1IBK - chains A and I of the 22 polymer chains in the assembly; structure by X-ray diffraction, 3.31 A resolution.

# Chain A
Molecule: 16S ribosomal RNA
Source organism: Thermus thermophilus
Sequence (1522 nucleotides; row label = number of the first residue in the row; note: 42 numbers in that range are skipped by the numbering (no residue carries them; nothing is unmodelled there); a row labelled like 190A-190L holds insertion residues (190A, then the next letters in order); numbering starts at 0):
     0 UUUGUUGGAG AGUUUGAUCC UGGCUCAGGG UGAACGCUGG CGGCGUGCCU AAGACAUGCA
    60 AGUCGUGCGG G
    73 CCGCGGGGUU UU
    88 ACUCCG
    95 UGGUC
   101 AGCGGCGGAC GGGUGAGUAA CGCGUGGGU
  129A G
   130 ACCUACCCGG AAGAGGGGGA CAACCCGGGG AAACUCGGGC UAAUCCCCCA UGUGGACCCG
   190 C
190A-190L CCCUUGGGGUGU
   191 GUCCAAAGGG CUUU
   216 GCCCGCUUCC GGAUGGGCCC GCGUCCCAUC AGCUAGUUGG UGGGGUAAUG GCCCACCAAG
   276 GCGACGACGG GUAGCCGGUC UGAGAGGAUG GCCGGCCACA GGGGCACUGA GACACGGGCC
   336 CCACUCCUAC GGGAGGCAGC AGUUAGGAAU CUUCCGCAAU GGGCGCAAGC CUGACGGAGC
   396 GACGCCGCUU GGAGGAAGAA GCCCUUCGGG GUGUAAACUC CUGAA
   442 CCCGGGACGA AACCCCCGAC GA
   474 GGGGACUGAC GGUACCGGG
   494 GUAAUAGCGC CGGCCAACUC CGUGCCAGCA GCCGCGGUAA UACGGAGGGC GCGAGCGUUA
   554 CCCGGAUUCA CUGGGCGUAA AGGGCGUGUA GGCGGCCUGG GGCGUCCCAU GUGAAAGACC
   614 ACGGCUCAAC CGUGGGGGAG CGUGGGAUAC GCUCAGGCUA GACGGUGGGA GAGGGUGGUG
   674 GAAUUCCCGG AGUAGCGGUG AAAUGCGCAG AUACCGGGAG GAACGCCGAU GGCGAAGGCA
   734 GCCACCUGGU CCACCCGUGA CGCUGAGGCG CGAAAGCGUG GGGAGCAAAC CGGAUUAGAU
   794 ACCCGGGUAG UCCACGCCCU AAACGAUGCG CGCUAGGUCU CUGGGUCU
   848 CCUGGGGGCC GAAGCUAACG CGUUAAGCGC GCCGCCUGGG GAGUACGGCC GCAAGGCUGA
   908 AACUCAAAGG AAUUGACGGG GGCCCGCACA AGCGGUGGAG CAUGUGGUUU AAUUCGAAGC
   968 AACGCGAAGA ACCUUACCAG GCCUUGACAU GCUAGG
 1003A G
  1004 AACCCGGGUG AAAGCCUGGG GUGCCCC
1030A-1030D GCGA
  1031 GGGGAGCCCU AGCACAGGUG CUGCAUGGCC GUCGUCAGCU CGUGCCGUGA GGUGUUGGGU
  1091 UAAGUCCCGC AACGAGCGCA ACCCCCGCCG UUAGUUGCCA GCGGUUCGGC CGGGCACUCU
  1151 AACGGGACUG CCCGCGAAA
  1171 GCGGGAGGAA GGAGGGGACG ACGUCUGGUC AGCAUGGCCC UUACGGCCUG GGCGACACAC
  1231 GUGCUACAAU GCCCACUACA AAGCGAUGCC ACCCGGCAAC GGGGAGCUAA UCGCAAAAAG
  1291 GUGGGCCCAG UUCGGAUUGG GGUCUGCAAC CCGACCCCAU GAAGCCGGAA UCGCUAGUAA
  1351 UCGCGGAUCA G
 1361A C
  1362 CAUGCCGCGG UGAAUACGUU CCCGGGCCUU GUACACACCG CCCGUCACGC CAUGGGAGCG
  1422 GGCUCUACCC GAAGUCGCCG GG
  1446 AGCCUACGGG
  1459 CAGGCGCCGA GGGUAGGGCC CGUGACUGGG GCGAAGUCGU AACAAGGUAG CUGUACCGGA
  1519 AGGUGCGGCU GGAUCACCUC CUUUCU
Disordered / not traced: 0-4, 1534-1544
Ion coordination: Mg2+ site 1: U12, G22; Mg2+ site 2: U12, C526, A914; Mg2+ site 3 near G15 (its only coordinating residue here); Mg2+ site 4 near G21 (its only coordinating residue here); Mg2+ site 5: G61, U62, G105; Mg2+ site 6: G69, G70, U98; Mg2+ site 7: A109, G331; Mg2+ site 8: A116, G117, G289; Mg2+ site 9: C174, C175; Mg2+ site 10: G181, U182; Mg2+ site 11: U182, G183; Mg2+ site 12 near A195 (its only coordinating residue here); 64 more Mg2+ sites not listed
Small-molecule neighbours: paromomycin (PAR): C1404, G1405, U1406, C1407, A1408, C1409, G1489, C1490, G1491, A1492, A1493, G1494, U1495, C1496

# Chain I
Name: 30S ribosomal protein S9
Source organism: Thermus thermophilus
Chain sequence (128 residues; each row starts with the number of its first residue):
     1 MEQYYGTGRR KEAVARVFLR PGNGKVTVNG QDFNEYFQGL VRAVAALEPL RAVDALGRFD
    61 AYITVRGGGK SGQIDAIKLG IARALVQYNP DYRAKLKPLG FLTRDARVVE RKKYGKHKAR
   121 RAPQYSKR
Disordered / not traced: 1

# How chain A and chain I interact
Contacting residue pairs - 122 pairs, chain A then chain I:
  G942(A) / Gln-124(I)  base contact
  U943(A) / Gln-124(I)  sugar contact
  G966(A) / Lys-127(I)  sugar contact
  G966(A) / Arg-128(I)  base contact
  C967(A) / Arg-128(I)  hydrogen bond to the phosphate
  A968(A) / Arg-128(I)  salt bridge to the phosphate
  C970(A) / Ser-126(I)  hydrogen bond to the base
  C1116(A) / Val-108(I)  sugar contact
  G1117(A) / Arg-104(I)  hydrogen bond to the phosphate
  C1118(A) / Arg-9(I)  salt bridge to the phosphate
  C1118(A) / Arg-83(I)  hydrogen bond to the phosphate
  C1118(A) / Arg-104(I)  salt bridge to the phosphate
  C1119(A) / Arg-9(I)  salt bridge to the phosphate
  C1119(A) / Arg-83(I)  salt bridge to the phosphate
  G1127(A) / Arg-16(I)  hydrogen bond to the sugar
  G1127(A) / Arg-66(I)  sugar contact
  C1128(A) / Arg-16(I)  hydrogen bond to the sugar
  C1128(A) / Tyr-62(I)  phosphate contact
  C1129(A) / Tyr-62(I)  hydrogen bond to the phosphate
  A1130(A) / Gln-3(I)  hydrogen bond to the sugar
  A1130(A) / Phe-18(I)  sugar contact
  A1130(A) / Arg-20(I)  hydrogen bond to the phosphate
  A1130(A) / Tyr-62(I)  sugar contact
  G1131(A) / Glu-2(I)  phosphate contact
  G1131(A) / Gln-3(I)  phosphate contact
  G1131(A) / Arg-20(I)  salt bridge to the phosphate
  A1146(A) / Arg-16(I)  base contact
  C1147(A) / Tyr-5(I)  hydrogen bond to the sugar
  C1147(A) / Arg-16(I)  hydrogen bond to the base
  U1148(A) / Tyr-5(I)  sugar contact
  U1148(A) / Thr-7(I)  hydrogen bond to the phosphate
  U1148(A) / Arg-9(I)  salt bridge to the phosphate
  U1148(A) / Val-14(I)  phosphate contact
  U1148(A) / Arg-16(I)  hydrogen bond to the sugar
  C1149(A) / Arg-9(I)  salt bridge to the phosphate
  C1149(A) / Val-14(I)  phosphate contact
  G1178(A) / Lys-97(I)  salt bridge to the phosphate
  A1179(A) / Lys-97(I)  salt bridge to the phosphate
  A1179(A) / Leu-102(I)  sugar contact
  A1179(A) / Thr-103(I)  phosphate contact
  A1179(A) / Arg-104(I)  sugar contact
  A1180(A) / Thr-103(I)  hydrogen bond to the phosphate
  G1186(A) / Glu-110(I)  sugar contact
  G1186(A) / Lys-113(I)  hydrogen bond to the phosphate
  G1187(A) / Arg-111(I)  sugar contact
  G1187(A) / Lys-113(I)  salt bridge to the phosphate
  A1188(A) / Tyr-114(I)  phosphate contact
  C1230(A) / Lys-127(I)  phosphate contact
  G1231(A) / Ser-126(I)  sugar contact
  G1231(A) / Lys-127(I)  salt bridge to the phosphate
  U1232(A) / Gln-124(I)  hydrogen bond to the phosphate
  U1232(A) / Tyr-125(I)  phosphate contact
  U1232(A) / Ser-126(I)  hydrogen bond to the phosphate
  G1233(A) / His-117(I)  salt bridge to the phosphate
  G1233(A) / Pro-123(I)  phosphate contact
  G1233(A) / Gln-124(I)  hydrogen bond to the phosphate
  A1248(A) / Tyr-36(I)  sugar contact
  A1248(A) / Lys-70(I)  hydrogen bond to the sugar
  C1249(A) / Tyr-36(I)  hydrogen bond to the sugar
  C1249(A) / Gly-67(I)  phosphate contact
  C1249(A) / Gly-68(I)  hydrogen bond to the sugar
  C1249(A) / Gly-69(I)  hydrogen bond to the sugar
  C1249(A) / Lys-70(I)  sugar contact
  C1249(A) / Gln-73(I)  hydrogen bond to the sugar
  A1250(A) / Glu-12(I)  hydrogen bond to the sugar
  A1250(A) / Arg-66(I)  phosphate contact
  A1250(A) / Gly-67(I)  hydrogen bond to the phosphate
  A1250(A) / Gly-68(I)  hydrogen bond to the phosphate
  A1251(A) / Glu-12(I)  sugar contact
  G1290(A) / Leu-40(I)  sugar contact
  G1291(A) / Gln-38(I)  sugar contact
  G1291(A) / Gly-39(I)  sugar contact
  G1291(A) / Leu-40(I)  sugar contact
  U1292(A) / Gln-38(I)  sugar contact
  C1342(A) / Gln-124(I)  sugar contact
  C1342(A) / Tyr-125(I)  hydrogen bond to the phosphate
  G1343(A) / Arg-121(I)  hydrogen bond to the sugar
  G1343(A) / Ala-122(I)  sugar contact
  G1343(A) / Tyr-125(I)  hydrogen bond to the phosphate
  C1344(A) / Lys-116(I)  salt bridge to the phosphate
  C1344(A) / Arg-120(I)  sugar contact
  C1344(A) / Ala-122(I)  phosphate contact
  U1345(A) / Arg-120(I)  salt bridge to the phosphate
  A1346(A) / Arg-120(I)  salt bridge to the phosphate
  G1347(A) / Arg-10(I)  hydrogen bond to the base
  G1347(A) / Lys-11(I)  base contact
  G1347(A) / Arg-107(I)  hydrogen bond to the base
  G1347(A) / Val-108(I)  sugar contact
  G1347(A) / Glu-110(I)  phosphate contact
  U1348(A) / Glu-110(I)  hydrogen bond to the phosphate
  U1348(A) / Arg-120(I)  phosphate contact
  A1349(A) / Lys-118(I)  salt bridge to the phosphate
  A1349(A) / Arg-120(I)  hydrogen bond to the phosphate
  A1349(A) / Arg-121(I)  hydrogen bond to the phosphate
  A1350(A) / Lys-118(I)  salt bridge to the phosphate
  A1350(A) / Arg-121(I)  salt bridge to the phosphate
  U1351(A) / Lys-118(I)  base contact
  C1366(A) / His-117(I)  salt bridge to the phosphate
  C1367(A) / Lys-112(I)  salt bridge to the phosphate
  C1367(A) / Tyr-114(I)  phosphate contact
  C1367(A) / Gly-115(I)  hydrogen bond to the phosphate
  C1367(A) / Lys-116(I)  phosphate contact
  G1368(A) / Arg-111(I)  salt bridge to the phosphate
  G1368(A) / Lys-112(I)  salt bridge to the phosphate
  G1368(A) / Lys-113(I)  phosphate contact
  G1368(A) / Tyr-114(I)  hydrogen bond to the phosphate
  C1369(A) / Arg-111(I)  phosphate contact
  C1369(A) / Lys-112(I)  hydrogen bond to the phosphate
  G1370(A) / Glu-12(I)  sugar contact
  G1371(A) / Lys-11(I)  phosphate contact
  G1371(A) / Glu-12(I)  phosphate contact
  G1371(A) / Gly-68(I)  sugar contact
  G1371(A) / Gly-69(I)  phosphate contact
  G1371(A) / Val-109(I)  phosphate contact
  U1372(A) / Lys-11(I)  salt bridge to the phosphate
  U1372(A) / Gly-69(I)  phosphate contact
  U1372(A) / Lys-70(I)  phosphate contact
  U1372(A) / Ser-71(I)  hydrogen bond to the phosphate
  U1372(A) / Gly-72(I)  hydrogen bond to the phosphate
  G1373(A) / Lys-11(I)  hydrogen bond to the base
  G1373(A) / Arg-42(I)  salt bridge to the phosphate
  G1373(A) / Ser-71(I)  hydrogen bond to the phosphate
Also at the interface, not in a pair above, chain A (55 interface residues in all): U1341
Also at the interface, not in a pair above, chain I (55 interface residues in all): Arg-93, Ala-106, Ala-119

# In short
Chain A and chain I each contribute 55 residues to their interface, with 41 hydrogen bonds and 25 salt
bridges. Polar contacts include C970(A)/Ser-126(I), C1147(A)/Arg-16(I) and G1347(A)/Arg-10(I). Bound to chain
A: paromomycin. The Mg2+ site 1 is built by U12(A) and G22(A).
Here chain A is 16S ribosomal RNA and chain I is 30S ribosomal protein S9, both from Thermus thermophilus.
Entry 1IBK (Structure of the thermus thermophilus 30S ribosomal subunit in complex with the antibiotic
paromomycin) was determined by X-ray diffraction (same publication as 1IBL and 1IBM).
